3UZY - chain A; structure by X-ray diffraction, 1.83 A resolution.

# Chain A
Molecule: 3-oxo-5-beta-steroid 4-dehydrogenase
Organism: Homo sapiens
Notes: EC 1.3.1.3
UniProtKB: P51857 (AK1D1_HUMAN); residues 1-326 here = UniProt positions 1-326
Sequence (346 residues; each row starts with the number of its first residue; numbers below 1 keep their minus sign (Met-19 is residue -19)):
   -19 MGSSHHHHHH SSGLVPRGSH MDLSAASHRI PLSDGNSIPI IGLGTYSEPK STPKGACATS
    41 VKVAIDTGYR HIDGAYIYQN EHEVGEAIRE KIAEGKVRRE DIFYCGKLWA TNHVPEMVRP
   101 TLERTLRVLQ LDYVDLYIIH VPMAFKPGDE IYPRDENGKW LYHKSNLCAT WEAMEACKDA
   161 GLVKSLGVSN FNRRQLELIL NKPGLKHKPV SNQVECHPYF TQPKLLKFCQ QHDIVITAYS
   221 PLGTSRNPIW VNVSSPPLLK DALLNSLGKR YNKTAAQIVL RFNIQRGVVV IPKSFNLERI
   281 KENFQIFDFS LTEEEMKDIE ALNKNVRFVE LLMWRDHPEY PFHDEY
Disordered / not traced: -19 to 1
Sequence notes: expression tag (-19 to 0); engineered mutation His120 (Glu in P51857)
Ligand contacts:
  - 5-beta-DIHYDROTESTOSTERONE (BDT): Tyr26, Ile57, Tyr58, Trp89, His120, Tyr132, Arg134, Ile229, Trp230, Leu311, Met313, Trp314
  - NADP (NAP; NADP nicotinamide-adenine-dinucleotide phosphate): Gly24, Thr25, Tyr26, Asp53, Tyr58, Lys87, His120, Ser169, Asn170, Gln193, Tyr219, Ser220, Pro221, Leu222, Gly223, Thr224, Ser225, Trp230, Leu239, Ala256, Ile271, Pro272, Lys273, Ser274, Phe275, Asn276, Arg279, Glu282, Asn283

# Summary
Chain A binds NADP and 5-beta-DIHYDROTESTOSTERONE.
Chain A is 3-oxo-5-beta-steroid 4-dehydrogenase (Homo sapiens); the structure, Crystal structure of
5beta-reductase (AKR1D1) E120H mutant in complex with NADP+ and 5beta-dihydrotestosterone, was determined by
X-ray diffraction (same publication as 3UZW, 3UZX and 3UZZ).
